Entry 8VJI (electron microscopy, 3.30 A resolution); this record covers chains C and a of the 14 polymer chains in the assembly.

# Chain C
Protein: Major capsid protein
From: Chivirus chi
UniProtKB: M9NUS8 (M9NUS8_9CAUD); numbering as in UniProt (aligned over 1-354)
Amino-acid sequence (354 residues; each row starts with the number of its first residue):
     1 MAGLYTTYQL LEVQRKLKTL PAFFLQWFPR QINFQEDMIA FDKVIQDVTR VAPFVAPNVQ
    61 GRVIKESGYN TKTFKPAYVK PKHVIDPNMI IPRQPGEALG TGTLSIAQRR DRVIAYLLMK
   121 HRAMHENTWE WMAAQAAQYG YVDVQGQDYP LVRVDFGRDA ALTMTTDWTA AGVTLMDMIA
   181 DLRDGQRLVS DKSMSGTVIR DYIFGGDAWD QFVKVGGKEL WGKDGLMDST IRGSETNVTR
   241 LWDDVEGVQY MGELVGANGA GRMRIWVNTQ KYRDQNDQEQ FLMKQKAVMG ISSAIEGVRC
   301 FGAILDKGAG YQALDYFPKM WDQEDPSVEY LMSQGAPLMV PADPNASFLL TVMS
Disordered / not traced: 1

# Chain a
Protein: Decorator protein D
From: Chivirus chi
UniProtKB: M9NSZ8 (M9NSZ8_9CAUD); numbering as in UniProt (aligned over 1-139)
Amino-acid sequence (139 residues; numbered 1 to 139; the number before each row is that of its first residue):
     1 MNLLTMMAAT SLPNYLAGNG DLGSWEPTQI FAGEADIVTE GGAAGADIEI YQVIAKNAAG
    61 AMVPHDPTAT TGTSPDEVPA PQSVAIGIAA QPAKSGQNVP YYIGGVFNHA ALGWHASLDT
   121 LAKRQAVFDR TNIHIGNLY
Disordered / not traced: 1-9, 71-76

# Interface between chain C and chain a
Residue-residue contacts (14):
  G146(C) with N98(a)
  Q147(C) with G41(a); G42(a); N98(a)
  D148(C) with E40(a); G41(a), hydrogen bond (side chain-backbone); P100(a)
  Y149(C) with N98(a)
  P150(C) with Q91(a); P92(a); Q97(a); N98(a); P100(a)
  L151(C) with Q97(a), hydrogen bond (backbone-side chain)
Also at the interface, not in a pair above, chain a (9 interface residues in all): A93

# Overview
6 residues of chain C and 9 residues of chain a are in contact, with 2 hydrogen bonds. Among the polar pairs
are D148(C)-G41(a) and L151(C)-Q97(a).
Chain C is Major capsid protein and chain a is Decorator protein D, both from Chivirus chi; the structure,
Cryo-EM of capsid of bacteriophage Chi, was determined by electron microscopy, deposited together with 8VHX,
8VJA and 8VJH.
